Entry 6CG8 (X-ray diffraction, 2.30 A resolution); this record covers chains A and E of the 6 polymer chains in the assembly.

== Chain A (and E) ==
Molecule: UPF0335 protein B7Z12_12435
From: Caulobacter vibrioides
Notes: chain E of this document is another copy of the same molecule, construct and numbering; everything in this record applies to it too
UniProtKB: A0A258D3B4 (A0A258D3B4_CAUVI); residues 13-89 here = UniProt positions 13-89
Chain sequence (78 residues; row label = number of the first residue in the row):
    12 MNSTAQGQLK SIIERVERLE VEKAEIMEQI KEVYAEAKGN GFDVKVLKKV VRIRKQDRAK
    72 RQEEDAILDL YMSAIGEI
Not modelled in the structure: 89 (chain E: fully traced)
Sequence notes: initiating methionine (12); conflict Met83 (Leu in A0A258D3B4)
Reported in the primary citation:
  - binding site for the 11-nt DNA strand: Lys42, Lys49, Lys56, Lys59, Arg63, Lys66
  - conformationally variable residues: Asp68

== Interface between chain A and chain E ==
Pairs across the interface - 33 pairs, chain A then chain E:
  Phe53(A) with Tyr82(E)
  Asp54(A) with Ile78(E); Tyr82(E), hydrogen bond (backbone-side chain)
  Lys56(A) with Glu75(E), salt bridge
  Val57(A) with Ile78(E), hydrophobic; Leu79(E), hydrophobic; Tyr82(E), hydrophobic
  Leu58(A) with Tyr82(E), hydrophobic
  Val61(A) with Leu79(E), hydrophobic; Ile86(E), hydrophobic
  Ile64(A) with Met83(E), hydrophobic
  Arg65(A) with Ile86(E); Glu88(E), salt bridge
  Arg69(A) with Glu88(E), salt bridge; Ile89(E)
  Arg72(A) with Met83(E); Glu88(E), salt bridge
  Glu75(A) with Lys56(E), salt bridge
  Ile78(A) with Val57(E), hydrophobic
  Leu79(A) with Val57(E), hydrophobic; Val61(E), hydrophobic; Ile64(E), hydrophobic
  Tyr82(A) with Phe53(E); Asp54(E), hydrogen bond (side chain-backbone); Val57(E), hydrophobic; Leu58(E), hydrophobic
  Met83(A) with Val61(E), hydrophobic; Ile64(E), hydrophobic; Arg72(E)
  Ile86(A) with Val61(E), hydrophobic; Arg65(E)
  Gly87(A) with Arg69(E)
  Glu88(A) with Arg69(E)
Interface residues without a listed pair, chain A (20 interface residues in all): Gly52, Gln67
Interface residues without a listed pair, chain E (19 interface residues in all): Lys60

== Summary ==
20 residues of chain A face 19 of chain E across their interface, with 2 hydrogen bonds and 5 salt bridges.
Among the polar pairs are Lys56(A)-Glu75(E), Arg65(A)-Glu88(E) and Arg69(A)-Glu88(E). From the paper: a
binding site for the 11-nt DNA strand at Lys42(A), Lys49(A) and Lys56(A) among others; conformational
variability at Asp68(A).
Chain A and chain E are both UPF0335 protein B7Z12_12435 (Caulobacter vibrioides); the structure, Structure of
C. crescentus GapR-DNA, was determined by X-ray diffraction together with 6CFX and 6CFY from the same study.
